PDB entry 5VHV | X-ray diffraction, 1.80 A resolution | chains A and C of the 3 polymer chains in the assembly

== Chain A ==
Protein: alkylpurine DNA glycosylase AlkC
Source organism: Pseudomonas fluorescens
UniProt: C3K795 (C3K795_PSEFS); residues 5-365 here = UniProt positions 5-365
Chain sequence (361 residues; row label = number of the first residue in the row):
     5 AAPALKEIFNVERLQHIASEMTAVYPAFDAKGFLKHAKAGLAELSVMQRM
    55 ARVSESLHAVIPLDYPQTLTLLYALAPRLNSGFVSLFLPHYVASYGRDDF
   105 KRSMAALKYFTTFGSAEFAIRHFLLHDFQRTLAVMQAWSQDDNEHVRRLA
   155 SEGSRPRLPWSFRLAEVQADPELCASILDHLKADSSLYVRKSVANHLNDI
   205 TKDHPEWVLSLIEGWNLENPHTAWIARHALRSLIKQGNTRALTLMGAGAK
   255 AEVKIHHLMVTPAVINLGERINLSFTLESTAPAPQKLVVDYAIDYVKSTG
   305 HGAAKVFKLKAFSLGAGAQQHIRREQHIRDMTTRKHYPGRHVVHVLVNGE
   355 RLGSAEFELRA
Ligand contacts: Pentaerythritol propoxylate (5/4 PO/OH) (9B4; (2R,5R,13R,16R)-9-(hydroxymethyl)-9-{[(2R)-2-hydroxypropoxy]methyl}-5,13-dimethyl-4,7,11,14-tetraoxaheptadecane-2,16-diol): Leu9, Gly86, Phe87, Leu90, Gly118, Ser119, Phe122, Pro163, Trp164
From the paper describing this entry:
  - binding site for the 11-nt DNA strand (chain C): Glu121, Arg152, Glu156, Arg159, Pro163, Lys301, Ser302, Lys309, Thr337
  - binding site for the 11-nt DNA strand: Trp164, Phe311, Lys312
  - catalytic residues: Glu121, Glu156 (proposed by the authors, not directly observed)
  - catalytic residues: Arg152
  - contacts within the chain: Glu121-Arg152, Arg152-Glu156, Glu156-Arg159, Arg159-Asp203
  - specificity-determining residues: Glu121, Phe122, Trp164 (proposed by the authors, not directly observed)
  - mutagenesis - E121A: abolished catalytic activity on 3mA
  - mutagenesis - E156A: decreased catalytic activity on 3mA
  - mutagenesis - W164A: unchanged catalytic activity on 3mA
  - mutagenesis - E121A, E156A: abolished catalytic activity on 3mC
  - mutagenesis - E121A, E156A: abolished catalytic activity on 1mA
  - mutagenesis - W164A: decreased catalytic activity on 3mC
  - mutagenesis - W164A: decreased catalytic activity on 1mA
  - binding site for the 11-nt DNA strand: Trp164

== Chain C ==
Molecule: 11-nt DNA strand
Sequence (11 nucleotides; numbered 1 to 11; the number before each row is that of its first residue):
     1 TGTCCAXGTCT
Modified / non-standard residues: NRI (phosphoric acid mono-(4-hydroxy-pyrrolidin-3-ylmethyl) ester) at position 7
Bound ions: Na+: DT9, DC10 (shared with 1 residue of chain D)
Ligand contacts: Pentaerythritol propoxylate (5/4 PO/OH) (9B4; (2R,5R,13R,16R)-9-(hydroxymethyl)-9-{[(2R)-2-hydroxypropoxy]methyl}-5,13-dimethyl-4,7,11,14-tetraoxaheptadecane-2,16-diol): DA6, NRI_7, DG8, DT9

== How chain A and chain C interact ==
Pairs across the interface (22):
  Arg152(A) with NRI_7(C), hydrogen bond to the phosphate; DG8(C), salt bridge to the phosphate
  Glu156(A) with NRI_7(C), base contact
  Arg159(A) with NRI_7(C), hydrogen bond to the phosphate
  Pro163(A) with DA6(C), phosphate contact
  Tyr192(A) with DG8(C), phosphate contact
  Lys195(A) with DG8(C), phosphate contact
  Asn199(A) with NRI_7(C), hydrogen bond to the phosphate
  Asn202(A) with DA6(C), hydrogen bond to the phosphate
  Lys206(A) with DC5(C), hydrogen bond to the phosphate; DA6(C), salt bridge to the phosphate
  Arg235(A) with NRI_7(C), base contact
  Ser236(A) with DA6(C), phosphate contact
  Lys301(A) with DT3(C), phosphate contact; DC4(C), salt bridge to the phosphate
  Ser302(A) with DG2(C), phosphate contact; DT3(C), hydrogen bond to the phosphate
  Gly306(A) with DC4(C), phosphate contact
  Lys309(A) with DC5(C), salt bridge to the phosphate
  Thr337(A) with DC5(C), hydrogen bond to the base
  Tyr341(A) with DG2(C), phosphate contact; DT3(C), hydrogen bond to the phosphate
Also at the interface, not in a pair above, chain A (19 interface residues in all): Asp203, Lys339

== Overview ==
Chain A and chain C form an interface of 19 and 7 residues respectively; the contacts include 8 hydrogen bonds
and 4 salt bridges. Polar pairs include Thr337(A)-DC5(C), Arg152(A)-NRI_7(C) and Arg159(A)-NRI_7(C). The paper
reports catalytic residues Glu121(A), Glu156(A) and Arg152(A); E121A and E156A of chain A abolish catalytic
activity on 3mC.
Chain A is alkylpurine DNA glycosylase AlkC (Pseudomonas fluorescens) and chain C is an 11-nt DNA strand; the
structure, Pseudomonas fluorescens alkylpurine DNA glycosylase AlkC bound to DNA containing an
oxocarbenium-intermediate analog, was determined by X-ray diffraction together with 5VI0 from the same study.
